Entry 3TDD (X-ray diffraction, 2.70 A resolution); this record covers chains O and U of the 28 polymer chains in the assembly.

== Chain O ==
Molecule: Proteasome component Y7
Organism: Saccharomyces cerevisiae
Notes: EC 3.4.25.1
UniProtKB: P23639 (PSA2_YEAST); the construct lacks a stretch of the UniProt sequence and is renumbered around it, so the offset changes along the chain: 4-102 = UniProt 1-99; 103-147 = UniProt 101-145; 148-200 = UniProt 147-199; 202-209 = UniProt 200-207; 2 more segments
Amino-acid sequence (250 residues; each row starts with the number of its first residue; note: 1 number in that range is skipped by the numbering (no residue carries it; nothing is unmodelled there); a row labelled like 21A-21B holds insertion residues (21A, then the next letters in order)):
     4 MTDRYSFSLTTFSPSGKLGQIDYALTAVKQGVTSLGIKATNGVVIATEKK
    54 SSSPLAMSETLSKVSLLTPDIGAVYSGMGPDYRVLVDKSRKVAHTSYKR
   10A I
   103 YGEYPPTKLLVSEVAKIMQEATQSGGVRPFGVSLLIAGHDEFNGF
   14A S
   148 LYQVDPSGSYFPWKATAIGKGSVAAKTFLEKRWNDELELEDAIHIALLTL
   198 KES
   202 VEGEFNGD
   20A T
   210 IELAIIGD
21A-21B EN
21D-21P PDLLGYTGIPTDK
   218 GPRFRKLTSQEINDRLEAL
Swiss-Prot annotation at these positions:
  - cross-link: Lys110 (Glycyl lysine isopeptide (Lys-Gly) (interchain with G-Cter in ubiquitin))

== Chain U ==
Molecule: Proteasome component C7-alpha
Organism: Saccharomyces cerevisiae
Notes: EC 3.4.25.1
UniProtKB: P21243 (PSA6_YEAST); the construct lacks a stretch of the UniProt sequence and is renumbered around it, so the offset changes along the chain: 6-34 = UniProt 10-38; 35-143 = UniProt 40-148; 144-179 = UniProt 150-185; 186-218 = UniProt 199-231; 1 more segments
Amino-acid sequence (243 residues; each row starts with the number of its first residue; note: 6 numbers in that range are skipped by the numbering (no residue carries them; nothing is unmodelled there); a row labelled like 17A-17E holds insertion residues (17A, then the next letters in order)):
     6 AGYDRHITIFSPEGRLYQVEYAFKATNQT
   34A N
    35 INSLAVRGKDCTVVISQKKVPDKLLDPTTVSYIFCISRTIGMVVNGPIPD
    85 ARNAALRAKAEAAEFRYKYGYDMPCDVLAKRMANLSQIYTQRAYMRPLGV
   135 ILTFVSVDE
   14A E
   144 LGPSIYKTDPAGYYVGYKATATGPKQQEITTNLENH
17A-17E FKKSK
18A-18D IDHI
   184 N
18G-18H EE
   18M S
   186 WEKVVEFAITHMIDALGTEFSKNDLEVGVATKD
   220 KFFTLSAENIEERLVAIAEQD

== Chain O / chain U interface ==
Pairs across the interface (70):
  Asp6(O) with Arg126(U), salt bridge; Tyr128(U)
  Tyr8(O) with Ile12(U); Ala127(U); Tyr128(U), hydrophobic
  Leu12(O) with Ile14(U), hydrophobic; Ala127(U), hydrophobic
  Gln23(O) with Ile14(U); Phe15(U), hydrogen bond (side chain-backbone)
  Tyr26(O) with Phe15(U), hydrophobic; Ser16(U); Pro17(U), hydrophobic; Gly19(U)
  Ala27(O) with Phe15(U), hydrophobic
  Thr29(O) with Pro17(U); Glu18(U)
  Ala30(O) with Gly19(U)
  Gln33(O) with Glu18(U)
  Ser55(O) with Tyr156(U)
  Pro57(O) with Lys161(U), hydrogen bond (backbone-side chain); Glu177(U)
  Leu58(O) with Phe17A(U), hydrophobic; Tyr160(U); Lys161(U), hydrogen bond (backbone-backbone); Ala162(U); Thr173(U); Leu176(U), hydrophobic; Glu177(U)
  Ala59(O) with Gly159(U); Tyr160(U), hydrophobic
  Met60(O) with Arg41(U); Val158(U); Gly159(U), hydrogen bond (backbone-backbone); Tyr160(U); Lys161(U)
  Thr63(O) with Tyr149(U); Val158(U); Gly159(U), hydrogen bond (side chain-backbone)
  Leu64(O) with Tyr156(U); Tyr157(U); Val158(U), hydrophobic
  Met81(O) with Phe15(U), hydrophobic; Leu21(U), hydrophobic
  Pro83(O) with Gln121(U); Ala154(U); Gly155(U); Tyr156(U)
  Asp84(O) with Gln121(U)
  Arg86(O) with Ala117(U); Asn118(U); Gly155(U), hydrogen bond (side chain-backbone); Tyr157(U)
  Val87(O) with Asn118(U); Gln121(U)
  Asp90(O) with Lys114(U), salt bridge; Asn118(U)
  Ala123(O) with Gln125(U)
  Gly128(O) with Gln125(U); Arg126(U); Ala127(U), hydrogen bond (backbone-backbone)
  Val129(O) with Gln125(U); Arg126(U)
  Arg130(O) with Thr13(U); Phe15(U); Leu21(U); Thr124(U), hydrogen bond (side chain-backbone); Gln125(U), hydrogen bond (backbone-backbone)
  Pro131(O) with Phe15(U)
  Phe132(O) with Gln125(U)
  Gly133(O) with Phe15(U)
Also at the interface, not in a pair above, chain O (33 interface residues in all): Met4, Thr5, Ser56, Gly127
Also at the interface, not in a pair above, chain U (34 interface residues in all): Thr163

== Summary ==
33 residues of chain O face 34 of chain U across their interface, with 9 hydrogen bonds and 2 salt bridges.
Polar pairs include Asp6(O)-Arg126(U), Asp90(O)-Lys114(U) and Gln23(O)-Phe15(U).
Here chain O is Proteasome component Y7 and chain U is Proteasome component C7-alpha, both from Saccharomyces
cerevisiae. Entry 3TDD (Crystal structure of yeast CP in complex with Belactosin C) was determined by X-ray
diffraction.
